9FTN - chain A; structure by X-ray diffraction, 2.90 A resolution.

== Chain A ==
Protein: Isoform 2 of Ectonucleotide pyrophosphatase/phosphodiesterase family member 2
Organism: Rattus norvegicus
Notes: EC 3.1.4.39
UniProtKB: Q64610 (ENPP2_RAT), isoform Q64610-2; residue numbers follow UniProt; this construct covers 56-862
Amino-acid sequence (807 residues; numbered 56 to 862; the number before each row is that of its first residue):
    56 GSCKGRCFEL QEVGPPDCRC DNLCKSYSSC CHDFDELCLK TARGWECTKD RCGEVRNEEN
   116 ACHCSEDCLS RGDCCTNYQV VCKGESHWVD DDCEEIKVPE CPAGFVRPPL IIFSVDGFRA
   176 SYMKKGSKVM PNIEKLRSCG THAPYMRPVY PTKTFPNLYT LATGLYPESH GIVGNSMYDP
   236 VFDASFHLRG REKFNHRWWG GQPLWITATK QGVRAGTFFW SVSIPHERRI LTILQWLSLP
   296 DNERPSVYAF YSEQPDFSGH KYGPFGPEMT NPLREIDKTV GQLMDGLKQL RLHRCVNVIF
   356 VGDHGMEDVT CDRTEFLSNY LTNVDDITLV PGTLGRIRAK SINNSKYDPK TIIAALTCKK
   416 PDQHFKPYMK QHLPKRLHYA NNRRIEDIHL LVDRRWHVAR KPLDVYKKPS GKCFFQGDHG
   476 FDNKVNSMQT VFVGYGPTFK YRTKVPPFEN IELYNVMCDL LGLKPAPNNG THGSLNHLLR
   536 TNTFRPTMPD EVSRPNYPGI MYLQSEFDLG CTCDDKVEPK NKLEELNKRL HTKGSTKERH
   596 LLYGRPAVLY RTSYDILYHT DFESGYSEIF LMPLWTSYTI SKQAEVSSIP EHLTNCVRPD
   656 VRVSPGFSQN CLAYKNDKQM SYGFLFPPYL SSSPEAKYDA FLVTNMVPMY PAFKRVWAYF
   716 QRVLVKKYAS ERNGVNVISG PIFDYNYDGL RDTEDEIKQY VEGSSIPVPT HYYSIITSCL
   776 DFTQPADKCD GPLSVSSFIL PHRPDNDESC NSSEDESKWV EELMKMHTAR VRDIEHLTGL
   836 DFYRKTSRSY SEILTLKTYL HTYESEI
Disordered / not traced: 398-401, 458-467, 569-580, 860-862
Differences from the reference sequence: engineered mutation A410 (Asn in Q64610), T591 (Arg in Q64610)
Disulfide bonds: C58-C75, C62-C93, C73-C86, C79-C85, C102-C119, C107-C137, C117-C130, C123-C129, C148-C194, C156-C350, C366-C468, C413-C805, C566-C666, C568-C651, C774-C784
Glycans and other covalent adducts: N-acetylglucosamine (NAG) linked to N524
Bound ions: Zn2+ site 1: D171, T209, D358, H359; Zn2+ site 2: D311, H315, H474 (together with A1IG5); Ca2+: D739, N741, D743, L745, D747
Ligand contacts: A1IG5 (3-(3-((4-(4-fluorophenyl)thiazol-2-yl)(methyl)amino)-6-(1-(methylsulfonyl)piperidin-4-yl)imidazo[1,2-b]pyridazin-2-yl)-N-(2-oxo-2,3-dihydrobenzo[d]oxazol-6-yl)propenamide): I167, S169, D171, T209, F210, L213, Y214, L216, A217, N230, L243, R244, K248, F249, H251, W254, P258, W260, I261, F273, F274, V277, A304, Y306, D311, H315, H474, M512
Curated features (UniProtKB/Swiss-Prot):
  - motif: R126 to D128 (Cell attachment site)
  - active site: T209 (Nucleophile)
  - binding site (Zn(2+)): D171, T209, D311, H315, D358, H359, H474
  - binding site (1-(9Z-octadecenoyl)-sn-glycero-3-phosphate): T209, N230, D311, H474
  - binding site (1-hexadecanoyl-sn-glycero-3-phosphate): T209, N230, D311, H474
  - binding site (1-tetradecanoyl-sn-glycerol 3-phosphate): T209, N230, D311, H474
  - glycosylation (N-linked (GlcNAc...) asparagine): N398, N524
  - mutagenesis: D171 (D171N: Abolishes lysophospholipase D activity), T209 (T209A: Abolishes lysophospholipase D activity; T209S: 15% of wild-type lysophospholipase D activity), D311 (D311N: Abolishes lysophospholipase D activity), H315 (H315Q: 20% of wild-type lysophospholipase D activity), K430 (K430A: Impaired secretion. No effect on lysophospholipase activity)

== In short ==
Chain A binds compound A1IG5. Covalently linked N-acetylglucosamine: at N524. D171, T209, D358 and H359
coordinate Zn2+ site 1. D311, H315 and H474 coordinate Zn2+ site 2. UniProt lists active-site residue T209, 7
Zn2+-binding residues, 4 residues binding 1-(9Z-octadecenoyl)-sn-glycero-3-phosphate and 4 residues binding
1-hexadecanoyl-sn-glycero-3-phosphate.
Chain A is Isoform 2 of Ectonucleotide pyrophosphatase/phosphodiesterase family member 2 (Rattus norvegicus);
the structure, Crystal Structure of Autotaxin (ENPP2) with Type VI Inhibitor, a Novel Class of Inhibitors with
Three-Point ..., was determined by X-ray diffraction (same publication as 9FXU, 9FXW and 9FXY).
